Entry 7GW2 (X-ray diffraction, 1.75 A resolution); this record covers chains A and D.

Chain A:
Protein: B-cell lymphoma 6 protein
Source organism: Homo sapiens
Reference sequence: P41182 (BCL6_HUMAN); residues 5-129 here = UniProt positions 5-129
Amino-acid sequence (128 residues; numbered 2 to 129; the number before each row is that of its first residue):
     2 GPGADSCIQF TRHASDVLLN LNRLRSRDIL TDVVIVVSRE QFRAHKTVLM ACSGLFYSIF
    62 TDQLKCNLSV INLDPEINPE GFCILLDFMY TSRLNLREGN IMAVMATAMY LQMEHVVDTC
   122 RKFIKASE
Unresolved in the structure: 2-5
Sequence notes: expression tag (2-4)
Small-molecule neighbours: A1ACW (5-[(2-chloro-5-fluoropyrimidin-4-yl)amino]-1,3-dihydro-2H-indol-2-one): Asn-21, Arg-24, Leu-25, Arg-28, Met-51, Ala-52, Cys-53, Ser-54, Gly-55, Tyr-58, Gln-113, Met-114, Glu-115
Curated features (UniProtKB/Swiss-Prot):
  - mutagenesis: Asn-21 (N21K: Abolishes interaction with NCOR2 and HDAC2, no effect on interaction with CTBP1 and transcriptional autoinhibition; when associated with A-116 and 376-Q--Q-379), Ser-59 (S59A: Abolished ubiquitination by the SCF(FBXL17) complex), His-116 (H116A: Abolishes interaction with NCOR2 and HDAC2, no effect on interaction with CTBP1 and transcriptional autoinhibition; when associated with K-21 and 376-Q--Q-379)

Chain D:
Protein: WVIP tetrapeptide
Amino-acid sequence (6 residues; each row starts with the number of its first residue; numbering starts at 0):
     0 XWVIPA
Modified residues: ACE (acetyl group) at position 0

How chain A and chain D interact:
Pairs across the interface (12):
  Cys-8(A) / Pro-4(D)
  Ile-9(A) / Trp-1(D)  hydrophobic
  Ile-9(A) / Val-2(D)
  Gln-10(A) / ACE_0(D)
  Gln-10(A) / Trp-1(D)
  Gln-10(A) / Val-2(D)  hydrogen bond (backbone-backbone)
  Gln-10(A) / Pro-4(D)
  Phe-11(A) / ACE_0(D)
  Phe-11(A) / Trp-1(D)
  Thr-12(A) / ACE_0(D)  hydrogen bond (backbone-backbone)
  Thr-12(A) / Val-2(D)
  Arg-13(A) / ACE_0(D)
Also at the interface, not in a pair above, chain D (5 interface residues in all): Ile-3

In short:
6 residues of chain A and 5 residues of chain D are in contact; the contacts include 2 hydrogen bonds.
Backbone hydrogen bonds pair Gln-10(A)/Val-2(D) and Thr-12(A)/ACE_0(D). Ligands of chain A: compound A1ACW.
Curated annotation (UniProt) lists 3 mutagenesis sites on chain A.
Chain A is B-cell lymphoma 6 protein (Homo sapiens) and chain D is WVIP tetrapeptide; the structure, Crystal
Structure of B-cell lymphoma 6 protein BTB domain in complex with ligand 5 at 2.58 ..., was determined by
X-ray diffraction, deposited together with 7GUD, 7GUE, 7GUF, 7GUG, 7GUH, 7GUI and 126 further entries.
